PDB entry 3F8W | X-ray diffraction, 2.30 A resolution | chains A and B of the 3 polymer chains in the assembly

[Chain A (and B)]
Name: Purine-nucleoside phosphorylase
Organism: Schistosoma mansoni
Notes: EC 2.4.2.1; chain B of this document is another copy of the same molecule, construct and numbering; everything in this record applies to it too
Reference sequence: Q9BMI9 (Q9BMI9_SCHMA); residue numbers follow UniProt; this construct covers 1-287
Chain sequence (287 residues; each row starts with the number of its first residue):
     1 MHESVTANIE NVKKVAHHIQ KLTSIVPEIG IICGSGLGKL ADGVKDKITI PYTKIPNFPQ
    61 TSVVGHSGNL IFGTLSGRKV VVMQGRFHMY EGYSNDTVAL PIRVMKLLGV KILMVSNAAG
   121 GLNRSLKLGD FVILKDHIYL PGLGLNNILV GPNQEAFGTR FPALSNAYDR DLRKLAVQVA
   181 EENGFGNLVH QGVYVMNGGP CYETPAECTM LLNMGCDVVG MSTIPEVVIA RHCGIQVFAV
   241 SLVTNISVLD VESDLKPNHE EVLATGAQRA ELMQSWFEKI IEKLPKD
Not modelled in the structure: 1-3, 63-65, 287 (chain B: 1-3)
Ligand contacts: adenosine (ADN): S35, H88, Y90, A118, A119, G120, Y202, E203, V219, G220, M221, S222, T244, N245, H259, V262

[Chain A / chain B interface]
Residue-residue contacts (62):
  M89(A) - L145(B)  hydrophobic
  M89(A) - V150(B)
  Y90(A) - V150(B)
  Y90(A) - G151(B)  hydrogen bond (backbone-backbone)
  Y90(A) - R160(B)
  Y90(A) - F161(B)
  E91(A) - G151(B)
  E91(A) - P152(B)
  E91(A) - R160(B)  salt bridge
  G92(A) - G151(B)
  L140(A) - L143(B)  hydrophobic
  P141(A) - L143(B)
  P141(A) - G144(B)
  P141(A) - L145(B)  hydrophobic
  N146(A) - G144(B)  hydrogen bond (side chain-backbone)
  N146(A) - N146(B)
  M196(A) - L143(B)
  N197(A) - G142(B)
  N197(A) - L143(B)
  G198(A) - G142(B)
  G198(A) - L143(B)  hydrogen bond (backbone-backbone)
  G198(A) - L145(B)
  G199(A) - G142(B)
  G199(A) - N147(B)
  G199(A) - V150(B)
  P200(A) - N147(B)
  P200(A) - L149(B)
  P200(A) - V150(B)
  P200(A) - R160(B)
  P200(A) - F161(B)
  P200(A) - P162(B)
  C201(A) - N147(B)  hydrogen bond
  C201(A) - L149(B)  hydrophobic
  C201(A) - P162(B)
  C201(A) - L164(B)  hydrophobic
  C201(A) - V228(B)  hydrophobic
  Y202(A) - F161(B)
  Y202(A) - P162(B)  hydrogen bond (backbone-backbone)
  T204(A) - D136(B)
  T204(A) - H137(B)  hydrogen bond (side chain-backbone)
  T204(A) - L164(B)
  P205(A) - D136(B)
  A206(A) - D136(B)  hydrogen bond (backbone-side chain)
  A206(A) - H137(B)
  A206(A) - I138(B)  hydrophobic
  A206(A) - V193(B)  hydrophobic
  E207(A) - H137(B)
  E207(A) - I138(B)
  E207(A) - Y139(B)  hydrogen bond (side chain-backbone)
  M210(A) - L143(B)  hydrophobic
  M210(A) - M214(B)  hydrophobic
  M214(A) - M214(B)  hydrophobic
  V251(A) - K135(B)
  V251(A) - D136(B)
  E252(A) - R170(B)  salt bridge
  E252(A) - R173(B)  salt bridge
  S253(A) - R170(B)
  D254(A) - R170(B)  salt bridge
  K256(A) - A163(B)
  K256(A) - S165(B)
  P257(A) - A163(B)
  H259(A) - F161(B)
Other interface residues (no listed pair), chain A (29 interface residues in all): M221, L255

[Summary]
29 residues of chain A face 26 of chain B across their interface; the contacts include 8 hydrogen bonds and 4
salt bridges. Polar pairs include E91(A)-R160(B), E252(A)-R170(B) and E252(A)-R173(B). Chain A binds
adenosine.
Chain A and chain B are both Purine-nucleoside phosphorylase (Schistosoma mansoni); the structure, Crystal
structure of Schistosoma mansoni purine nucleoside phosphorylase in complex with adenosine, was determined by
X-ray diffraction together with 3FAZ, 3E9R and 3FNQ from the same study.
